1GOV - chain A; structure by X-ray diffraction, 2.00 A resolution.

== Chain A ==
Molecule: Ribonuclease
Source organism: Bacillus intermedius
Notes: EC 3.1.27.3
Reference sequence: P00649 (RN_BACIN); residues 1-109 here correspond to UniProt positions 54-162 (UniProt number = residue number + 53)
Sequence (116 residues; each row starts with the number of its first residue; note: 1 number in that range is skipped by the numbering (no residue carries it; nothing is unmodelled there); numbers below 1 keep their minus sign (Phe-7 is residue -7)):
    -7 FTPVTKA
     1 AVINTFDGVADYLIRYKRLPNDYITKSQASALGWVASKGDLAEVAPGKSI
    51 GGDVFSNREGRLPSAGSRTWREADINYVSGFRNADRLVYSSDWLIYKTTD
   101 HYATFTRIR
Unresolved in the structure: -7 to -1, 1
Sequence notes: conflict Asn21 (Asp74 in P00649), Asp22 (Asn75 in P00649), Asp40 (Asn93 in P00649), Gly66 (Ser119 in P00649), Ser67 (Gly120 in P00649)
Swiss-Prot annotation at these positions:
  - active site: Glu72 (Proton acceptor), His101 (Proton donor)

== Summary ==
UniProt lists active-site residues Glu72 and His101.
Chain A is Ribonuclease (Bacillus intermedius); the structure, Ribonuclease bi(g specific endonuclease)
complexed with sulfate ions, was determined by X-ray diffraction (same publication as 1GOU and 1GOY).
